9CG9 - chains C and I of the 11 polymer chains in the assembly; structure by electron microscopy, 2.94 A resolution.

Chain C:
Name: Histone H2A type 1
Organism: Xenopus laevis
UniProt: P06897 (H2A1_XENLA); residues 1-129 here correspond to UniProt positions 2-130 (UniProt number = residue number + 1)
Amino-acid sequence (129 residues; numbered 1 to 129; the number before each row is that of its first residue):
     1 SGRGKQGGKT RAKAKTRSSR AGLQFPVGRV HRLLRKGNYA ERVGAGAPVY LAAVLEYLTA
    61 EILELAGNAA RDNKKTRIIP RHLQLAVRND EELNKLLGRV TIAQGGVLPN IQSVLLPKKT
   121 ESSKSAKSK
Not modelled in the structure: 1-9, 119-129
Construct notes: engineered mutation Arg99 (Gly100 in P06897), Ser123 (Ala124 in P06897)
UniProt features mapped onto this chain:
  - modified residue: Ser1 (N-acetylserine), Lys5 (N6-(2-hydroxyisobutyryl)lysine), Lys9 (N6-(2-hydroxyisobutyryl)lysine), Lys36 (N6-(2-hydroxyisobutyryl)lysine), Lys74 (N6-(2-hydroxyisobutyryl)lysine), Lys75 (N6-(2-hydroxyisobutyryl)lysine), Lys95 (N6-(2-hydroxyisobutyryl)lysine), Gln104 (N5-methylglutamine), Lys118 (N6-(2-hydroxyisobutyryl)lysine)
  - cross-link (Glycyl lysine isopeptide (Lys-Gly)): Lys13 (interchain with G-Cter in ubiquitin), Lys15 (interchain with G-Cter in ubiquitin), Lys119 (interchain with G-Cter in ubiquitin)

Chain I:
Molecule: Widom 601 DNA reverse strand
Sequence (154 nucleotides; each row starts with the number of its first residue):
     4 TACATGCACA GGATGTATAT ATCTGACACG TGCCTGGAGA CTAGGGAGTA ATCCCCTTGG
    64 CGGTTAAAAC GCGGGGGACA GCGCGTACGT GCGTTTAAGC GGTGCTAGAG CTGTCTACGA
   124 CCAATTGAGC GGCCTCGGCA CCGGGATTCT CCAG

How chain C and chain I interact:
Pairs across the interface (17; chain C residue first):
  Thr10(C) - DT129(I)  phosphate contact
  Thr16(C) - DA131(I)  sugar contact
  Arg29(C) - DG132(I)  sugar contact
  Arg29(C) - DC133(I)  salt bridge to the phosphate
  Arg35(C) - DA123(I)  salt bridge to the phosphate
  Arg42(C) - DG122(I)  phosphate contact
  Arg42(C) - DA123(I)  phosphate contact
  Val43(C) - DG122(I)  sugar contact
  Val43(C) - DA123(I)  hydrogen bond to the phosphate
  Gly44(C) - DG122(I)  phosphate contact
  Ala45(C) - DG122(I)  phosphate contact
  Lys75(C) - DC142(I)  phosphate contact
  Lys75(C) - DA143(I)  salt bridge to the phosphate
  Thr76(C) - DG141(I)  hydrogen bond to the phosphate
  Thr76(C) - DC142(I)  hydrogen bond to the phosphate
  Arg77(C) - DG141(I)  hydrogen bond to the sugar
  Arg77(C) - DC142(I)  hydrogen bond to the phosphate
Other interface residues (no listed pair), chain C (14 interface residues in all): Ala14, Pro26, His31
Other interface residues (no listed pair), chain I (11 interface residues in all): DT128, DG130

Overview:
14 residues of chain C face 11 of chain I across their interface; the contacts include 5 hydrogen bonds and 3
salt bridges. Polar contacts include Arg77(C)-DG141(I), Val43(C)-DA123(I) and Thr76(C)-DG141(I).
Chain C is Histone H2A type 1 (Xenopus laevis) and chain I is Widom 601 DNA reverse strand; the structure,
Cryo-EM structure of an HMGB1 box bound to nucleosome at SHL-2, was determined by electron microscopy.
